7I9X - chains A and B; structure by X-ray diffraction, 2.19 A resolution.

# Chain A
Protein: Serine protease subunit NS2B
Source organism: Zika virus
Reference sequence: Q32ZE1 (POLG_ZIKV); residues 46-89 here correspond to UniProt positions 1414-1457 (UniProt number = residue number + 1368)
Amino-acid sequence (46 residues; row label = number of the first residue in the row):
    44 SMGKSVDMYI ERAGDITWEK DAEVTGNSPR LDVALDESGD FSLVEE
Unresolved in the structure: 44-49, 89
Sequence notes: expression tag (44-45)
Small-molecule neighbours: A1B8Q (N-(2,3-dihydro-1H-isoindol-5-yl)-6-fluoro-1H-1,2,3-benzotriazole-4-carboxamide): S81, G82, D83

# Chain B
Protein: Serine protease NS3
Source organism: Zika virus
Notes: EC 3.4.21.91, 3.6.1.15, 3.6.4.13
Reference sequence: Q32ZE1 (POLG_ZIKV); residues 11-177 here correspond to UniProt positions 1509-1675 (UniProt number = residue number + 1498)
Amino-acid sequence (168 residues; numbered 10 to 177; the number before each row is that of its first residue):
    10 MKEVKKGETT DGVYRVMTRR LLGSTQVGVG VMQEGVFHTM WHVTKGAALR SGEGRLDPYW
    70 GDVKQDLVSY CGPWKLDAAW DGLSEVQLLA VPPGERAKNI QTLPGIFKTK DGDIGAVALD
   130 YPAGTSGSPI LDKCGRVIGL YGNGVVIKNG SYVSAITQGK REEETPVE
Unresolved in the structure: 10-15, 172-177
Sequence notes: initiating methionine (10); conflict K107 (Arg1605 in Q32ZE1)
Small-molecule neighbours: A1B8Q (N-(2,3-dihydro-1H-isoindol-5-yl)-6-fluoro-1H-1,2,3-benzotriazole-4-carboxamide): H51, D75, Y130, P131, A132, S135, Y150, G151, N152, Y161
Swiss-Prot annotation at these positions:
  - active site (Charge relay system): H51, D75, S135

# How chain A and chain B interact
Residue-residue contacts (89):
  M51(A) - M26(B)
  M51(A) - V52(B)
  M51(A) - T53(B)
  M51(A) - L58(B)
  M51(A) - R59(B)  hydrogen bond (backbone-backbone)
  Y52(A) - R24(B)
  Y52(A) - V25(B)
  Y52(A) - M26(B)  hydrogen bond (backbone-backbone)
  Y52(A) - R28(B)
  Y52(A) - S33(B)
  Y52(A) - R59(B)
  I53(A) - Y23(B)  hydrophobic
  I53(A) - R24(B)
  I53(A) - M41(B)  hydrophobic
  I53(A) - F46(B)  hydrophobic
  I53(A) - R59(B)  hydrogen bond (backbone-backbone)
  I53(A) - S60(B)
  I53(A) - L65(B)  hydrophobic
  E54(A) - Y23(B)
  E54(A) - R24(B)  hydrogen bond (backbone-backbone)
  R55(A) - E17(B)
  R55(A) - D20(B)  hydrogen bond (side chain-backbone)
  R55(A) - G21(B)
  R55(A) - V22(B)
  R55(A) - Y23(B)
  A56(A) - V22(B)  hydrogen bond (backbone-backbone)
  A56(A) - R24(B)
  A56(A) - V100(B)  hydrophobic
  A56(A) - A106(B)
  G57(A) - G21(B)
  G57(A) - V22(B)  hydrogen bond (backbone-backbone)
  D58(A) - L98(B)
  I59(A) - G21(B)
  I59(A) - V40(B)  hydrophobic
  I59(A) - L98(B)  hydrophobic
  I59(A) - L140(B)  hydrophobic
  I59(A) - G144(B)
  I59(A) - V146(B)  hydrophobic
  T60(A) - N108(B)  hydrogen bond (backbone-side chain)
  T60(A) - L140(B)
  W61(A) - E94(B)
  W61(A) - V95(B)
  W61(A) - Q96(B)
  W61(A) - Q110(B)
  W61(A) - L140(B)
  W61(A) - D141(B)
  W61(A) - K142(B)
  E62(A) - Q96(B)  hydrogen bond (backbone-side chain)
  E62(A) - N108(B)
  A65(A) - Q96(B)
  A65(A) - N108(B)
  E66(A) - I109(B)
  E66(A) - Q110(B)  hydrogen bond (backbone-backbone)
  V67(A) - E94(B)
  V67(A) - Q110(B)
  T68(A) - I109(B)
  T68(A) - Q110(B)  hydrogen bond (backbone-backbone)
  T68(A) - T111(B)  hydrogen bond (backbone-side chain)
  T68(A) - L128(B)
  G69(A) - T111(B)
  G69(A) - A127(B)
  N70(A) - L112(B)
  N70(A) - A127(B)
  S71(A) - L112(B)  hydrogen bond (side chain-backbone)
  S71(A) - P113(B)
  S71(A) - G114(B)
  P72(A) - G114(B)
  P72(A) - I115(B)  hydrogen bond (backbone-backbone)
  P72(A) - A127(B)
  R73(A) - I115(B)
  R73(A) - K117(B)
  L74(A) - I115(B)  hydrogen bond (backbone-backbone)
  L74(A) - F116(B)
  L74(A) - K117(B)  hydrogen bond (backbone-backbone)
  D75(A) - K117(B)
  V76(A) - F116(B)  hydrophobic
  V76(A) - K117(B)  hydrogen bond (backbone-backbone)
  V76(A) - T118(B)
  L78(A) - K73(B)
  D79(A) - K73(B)
  S81(A) - V72(B)
  G82(A) - V72(B)
  G82(A) - K73(B)
  G82(A) - N152(B)  hydrogen bond (backbone-side chain)
  F84(A) - N152(B)
  F84(A) - G153(B)
  S85(A) - V154(B)
  L86(A) - V154(B)  hydrophobic
  L86(A) - V155(B)
Interface residues without a listed pair, chain A (33 interface residues in all): D50, E80
Interface residues without a listed pair, chain B (58 interface residues in all): T19, T27, V36, A57, I123, P138, I156, V162, A164

# Overview
33 residues of chain A and 58 residues of chain B are in contact, with 18 hydrogen bonds. Among the polar
pairs are R55(A)-D20(B), T60(A)-N108(B) and E62(A)-Q96(B). Compound A1B8Q is bound between chain A and chain
B. UniProt lists 3 active-site residues on chain B.
Here chain A is Serine protease subunit NS2B and chain B is Serine protease NS3, both from Zika virus. Entry
7I9X (Group deposition of ZIKV NS2B-NS3 protease in complex with inhibitors from ASAP Discovery Consortium --
Crystal ...) was determined by X-ray diffraction.
